PDB entry 7CJG | X-ray diffraction, 2.00 A resolution | chain A

Chain A:
Protein: Glutamine cyclotransferase-related protein
Organism: Porphyromonas gingivalis (strain ATCC BAA-308 / W83)
UniProtKB: Q7MT37 (Q7MT37_PORGI); residue numbers follow UniProt; this construct covers 22-333
Sequence (333 residues; row label = number of the first residue in the row):
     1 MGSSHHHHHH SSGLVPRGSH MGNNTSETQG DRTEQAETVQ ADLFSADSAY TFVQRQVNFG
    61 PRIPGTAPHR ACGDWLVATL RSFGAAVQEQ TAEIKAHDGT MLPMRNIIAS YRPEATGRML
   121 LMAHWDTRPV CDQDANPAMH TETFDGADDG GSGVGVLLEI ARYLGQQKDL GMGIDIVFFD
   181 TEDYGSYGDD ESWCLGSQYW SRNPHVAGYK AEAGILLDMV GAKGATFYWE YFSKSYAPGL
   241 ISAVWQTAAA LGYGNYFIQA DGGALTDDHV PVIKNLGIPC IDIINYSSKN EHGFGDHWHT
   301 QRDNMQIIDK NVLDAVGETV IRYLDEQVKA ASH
Disordered / not traced: 1-40, 330-333
Construct notes: initiating methionine (1); expression tag (2-21)
Bound ions: Mg2+: Asp42, Phe44, Asp314, Glu318; Zn2+: Asp149, Asp183, His299 (together with 5,6-dimethylbenzimidazole)
Ligand contacts: 5,6-dimethylbenzimidazole (DMD): His124, Asp149, Glu182, Asp183, Trp193, Asp218, Met219, Thr266, Asp267, Phe294, Trp298, His299

Overview:
Bound to chain A: 5,6-dimethylbenzimidazole. Asp42, Phe44, Asp314 and Glu318 form the Mg2+ site. The Zn2+ site
is built by Asp149, Asp183 and His299.
Chain A is Glutamine cyclotransferase-related protein (Porphyromonas gingivalis (strain ATCC BAA-308 / W83));
the structure, Structural and kinetic characterization of Porphyromonas gingivalis glutaminyl cyclase, was
determined by X-ray diffraction, deposited together with 7CJE.
